5JYX - chains C and M of the 5 polymer chains in the assembly; structure by X-ray diffraction, 2.74 A resolution.

== Chain C (and M) ==
Name: Archeaosine synthase QueF-Like
Organism: Pyrobaculum calidifontis
Notes: chain M of this document is another copy of the same molecule, construct and numbering; everything in this record applies to it too
UniProtKB: A3MSP1 (A3MSP1_PYRCJ); residues 1-109 here = UniProt positions 1-109
Amino-acid sequence (109 residues; numbered 1 to 109; the number before each row is that of its first residue):
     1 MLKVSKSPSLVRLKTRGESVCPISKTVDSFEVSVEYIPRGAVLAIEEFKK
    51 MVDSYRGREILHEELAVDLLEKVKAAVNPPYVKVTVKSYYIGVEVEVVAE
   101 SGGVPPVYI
Disordered / not traced: 105-109 (chain M: 1, 105-109)
Modified / non-standard residues: Mse1 (selenomethionine; parent Met); Mse51 (selenomethionine; parent Met)
Covalent attachments: 7-cyano-7-deazaguanine, bound form (GD1) linked to C21
Metal / ion sites: Na+: E31, S33
Residues lining bound ligands:
  - 7-cyano-7-deazaguanine, bound form (GD1; 2-amino-5-[(Z)-iminomethyl]-3,7-dihydro-4H-pyrrolo[2,3-d]pyrimidin-4-one), molecule 1: L2, V42, L43, A44, I45, E46
  - 7-cyano-7-deazaguanine, bound form (GD1), molecule 2: P22, I23, D28, I60, L61, H62, E63, Y90
UniProt features mapped onto this chain:
  - active site: C21 (Thioimide intermediate), D28 (Proton donor/acceptor)
  - binding site (substrate): D28, L43 to E46, H62, E63

== How chain C and chain M interact ==
Pairs across the interface (11):
  R16(C) - Y89(M)
  T26(C) - S24(M)
  T26(C) - Y90(M)
  V27(C) - I91(M)
  S29(C) - Y89(M)
  S29(C) - G92(M)
  Y89(C) - R16(M)
  Y89(C) - S29(M)
  Y90(C) - T26(M)
  I91(C) - V27(M)
  G92(C) - S29(M)
Other interface residues (no listed pair), chain C (9 interface residues in all): S24

== In short ==
The chain C/chain M interface involves 9 residues from each chain. Chain C binds 7-cyano-7-deazaguanine, bound
form. Covalently linked 7-cyano-7-deazaguanine, bound form: at C21(C). E31(C) and S33(C) coordinate Na+.
UniProt lists active-site residues C21(C) and D28(C) and 7 substrate-binding residues on chain C.
Chain C and chain M are both Archeaosine synthase QueF-Like (Pyrobaculum calidifontis); the structure, Crystal
structure of the covalent thioimide intermediate of the archaeosine synthase QueF-Like, was determined by
X-ray diffraction together with 5K0P from the same study.
